4EJJ - chain A; structure by X-ray diffraction, 2.30 A resolution.

[Chain A]
Name: Cytochrome P450 2A6
From: Homo sapiens
Notes: EC 1.14.14.1
UniProt: P11509 (CP2A6_HUMAN); residues 29-494 here correspond to UniProt positions 30-495 (UniProt number = residue number + 1)
Sequence (476 residues; numbered 23 to 498; the number before each row is that of its first residue):
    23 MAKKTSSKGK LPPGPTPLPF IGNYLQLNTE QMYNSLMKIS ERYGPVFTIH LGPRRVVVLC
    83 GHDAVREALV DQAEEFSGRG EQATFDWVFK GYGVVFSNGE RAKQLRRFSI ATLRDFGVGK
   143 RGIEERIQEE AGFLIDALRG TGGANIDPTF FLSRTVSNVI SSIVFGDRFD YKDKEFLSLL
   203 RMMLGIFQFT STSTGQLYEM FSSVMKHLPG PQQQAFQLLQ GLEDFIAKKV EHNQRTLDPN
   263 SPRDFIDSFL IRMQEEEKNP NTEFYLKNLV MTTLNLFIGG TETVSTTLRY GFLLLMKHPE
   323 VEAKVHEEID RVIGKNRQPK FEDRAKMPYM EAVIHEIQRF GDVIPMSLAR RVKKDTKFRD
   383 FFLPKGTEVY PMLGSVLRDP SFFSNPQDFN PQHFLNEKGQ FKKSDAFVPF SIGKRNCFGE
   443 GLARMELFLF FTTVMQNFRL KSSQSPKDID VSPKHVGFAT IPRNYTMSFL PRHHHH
Unresolved in the structure: 23-29, 495-498
Sequence notes: initiating methionine (23); expression tag (24-28, 495-498)
Ion coordination: heme Fe near C439 (its only coordinating residue here)
Small-molecule neighbours:
  - heme (HEM): R101, V116, V117, R128, L135, I182, L298, G301, G302, T305, V306, T309, Q360, I366, S369, L370, R372, L395, P431, F432, S433, I434, R437, N438, C439, F440, G441, L444, A445
  - (S)-3-(1-methylpyrrolidin-2-yl)pyridine (NCT): F107, F111, V117, F118, F209, N297, I300, G301, T305, I366, F480
What the authors report for this chain:
  - mutagenesis - V117A/I208S/I300F/G301A/S369G (Kd 144 mum), I208S/I300F/G301A/S369G (Kd 196 mum), I300F (Kd 234 mum): increased binding to (S)-3-(1-methylpyrrolidin-2-yl)pyridine
  - mutagenesis - I300F/G301A (Kd 419 mum): unchanged binding to (S)-3-(1-methylpyrrolidin-2-yl)pyridine
  - binding site for (S)-3-(1-methylpyrrolidin-2-yl)pyridine: L370

[Summary]
Bound to chain A: heme and (S)-3-(1-methylpyrrolidin-2-yl)pyridine. The paper reports a binding site for
(S)-3-(1-methylpyrrolidin-2-yl)pyridine at L370; V117A/I208S/I300F/G301A/S369G, I208S/I300F/G301A/S369G and
I300F increase binding to (S)-3-(1-methylpyrrolidin-2-yl)pyridine.
Chain A is Cytochrome P450 2A6 (Homo sapiens); the structure, Human Cytochrome P450 2A6 in complex with
nicotine, was determined by X-ray diffraction together with 4EJG, 4EJH and 4EJI from the same study.
